5VZJ - chains A and B of the 14 polymer chains in the assembly; structure by X-ray diffraction, 3.30 A resolution.

Chain A:
Molecule: Exosome complex component RRP45
Organism: Saccharomyces cerevisiae (strain ATCC 204508 / S288c)
UniProt: Q05636 (RRP45_YEAST); residues 1-305 here = UniProt positions 1-305
Sequence (305 residues; each row starts with the number of its first residue):
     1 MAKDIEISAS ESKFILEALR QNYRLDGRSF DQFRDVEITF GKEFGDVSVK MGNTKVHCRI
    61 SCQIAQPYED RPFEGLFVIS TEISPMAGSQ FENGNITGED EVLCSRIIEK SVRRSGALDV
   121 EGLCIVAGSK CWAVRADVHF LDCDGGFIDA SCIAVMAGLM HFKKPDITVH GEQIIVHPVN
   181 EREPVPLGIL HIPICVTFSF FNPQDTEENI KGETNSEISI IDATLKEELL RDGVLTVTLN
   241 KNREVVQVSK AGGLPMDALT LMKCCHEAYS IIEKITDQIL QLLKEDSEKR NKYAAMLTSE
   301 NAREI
Disordered / not traced: 1-2, 305

Chain B:
Molecule: Exosome complex component SKI6
Organism: Saccharomyces cerevisiae (strain ATCC 204508 / S288c)
UniProt: P46948 (RRP41_YEAST); residue numbers follow UniProt; this construct covers 1-246
Sequence (250 residues; row label = number of the first residue in the row; numbers below 1 keep their minus sign (Gly-3 is residue -3)):
    -3 GPDHMSRLEI YSPEGLRLDG RRWNELRRFE SSINTHPHAA DGSSYMEQGN NKIITLVKGP
    57 KEPRLKSQMD TSKALLNVSV NITKFSKFER SKSSHKNERR VLEIQTSLVR MFEKNVMLNI
   117 YPRTVIDIEI HVLEQDGGIM GSLINGITLA LIDAGISMFD YISGISVGLY DTTPLLDTNS
   177 LEENAMSTVT LGVVGKSEKL SLLLVEDKIP LDRLENVLAI GIAGAHRVRD LMDEELRKHA
   237 QKRVSNASAR
Disordered / not traced: -3 to 0, 242-246
Differences from the reference sequence: expression tag (-3 to 0)
Swiss-Prot annotation at these positions:
  - mutagenesis: Lys62 to Ser63 (Impairs RNA-binding (at the proposed ring entry site)), Arg95 to Arg96 (Impairs RNA-binding (at the proposed ring exit site))

Chain A / chain B interface:
Residue-residue contacts (63; chain A residue first):
  Ile79(A) with Arg95(B), hydrogen bond (backbone-side chain)
  Glu99(A) with Thr102(B); Arg106(B), salt bridge
  Val102(A) with Glu99(B)
  Ser105(A) with Arg95(B)
  Arg106(A) with Arg95(B); Arg96(B); Glu99(B), salt bridge
  Glu109(A) with Arg95(B), salt bridge
  Lys110(A) with Glu99(B), salt bridge; Glu202(B), salt bridge
  Arg113(A) with Arg96(B)
  Arg114(A) with Glu202(B), salt bridge; Asp203(B), salt bridge
  Ser115(A) with Lys204(B)
  His191(A) with Lys204(B)
  Thr206(A) with Lys110(B), hydrogen bond
  Glu207(A) with Phe155(B)
  Ile210(A) with Phe155(B), hydrophobic
  Lys211(A) with Asp156(B), salt bridge
  Gly212(A) with Lys195(B)
  Asn215(A) with Lys195(B), hydrogen bond
  Arg243(A) with Pro206(B); Leu207(B), hydrogen bond (backbone-backbone); Asp208(B), salt bridge
  Glu244(A) with Lys204(B), salt bridge; Ile205(B)
  Val245(A) with Asp203(B); Lys204(B); Ile205(B), hydrogen bond (backbone-backbone); Leu207(B), hydrophobic
  Val246(A) with Asp203(B); Lys204(B)
  Gln247(A) with Val201(B)
  Val248(A) with Leu199(B); Leu200(B); Val201(B), hydrogen bond (backbone-backbone)
  Ser249(A) with Leu199(B)
  Lys250(A) with Leu196(B), hydrogen bond (side chain-backbone); Ser197(B); Leu198(B); Leu199(B), hydrogen bond (backbone-backbone)
  Ala251(A) with Ser103(B); Arg106(B); Ser197(B); Leu198(B), hydrophobic
  Gly252(A) with Arg106(B); Met107(B); Ser197(B), hydrogen bond (backbone-backbone)
  Gly253(A) with Lys110(B)
  Pro255(A) with Lys195(B); Leu196(B)
  Met256(A) with Glu194(B); Lys195(B); Leu196(B), hydrogen bond (backbone-backbone)
  Asp257(A) with Glu194(B)
  Ala258(A) with Glu194(B)
  Leu261(A) with Leu196(B), hydrophobic; Leu199(B), hydrophobic
  Met262(A) with Leu210(B), hydrophobic; Glu211(B)
  Cys265(A) with Leu207(B), hydrophobic
  His266(A) with Leu207(B)
Interface residues without a listed pair, chain A (40 interface residues in all): Leu103, Asn209, Leu254, Leu259
Interface residues without a listed pair, chain B (30 interface residues in all): Leu98, Val190, Leu214

Summary:
40 residues of chain A and 30 residues of chain B are in contact; the contacts include 10 hydrogen bonds and
10 salt bridges. Among the polar pairs are Glu99(A)-Arg106(B), Arg106(A)-Glu99(B) and Glu109(A)-Arg95(B).
UniProt lists 4 mutagenesis sites on chain B.
Here chain A is Exosome complex component RRP45 and chain B is Exosome complex component SKI6, both from
Saccharomyces cerevisiae (strain ATCC 204508 / S288c). Entry 5VZJ (Structure of a twelve component
MPP6-nuclear RNA exosome complex bound to RNA) was determined by X-ray diffraction.
